Entry 9J5V (electron microscopy, 2.86 A resolution); this record covers chains A and R of the 5 polymer chains in the assembly.

[Chain A]
Molecule: Guanine nucleotide-binding protein G(i) subunit alpha-1
Organism: Bos taurus
Reference sequence: P63097 (GNAI1_BOVIN); residue numbers follow UniProt; this construct covers 1-354
Amino-acid sequence (354 residues; each row starts with the number of its first residue):
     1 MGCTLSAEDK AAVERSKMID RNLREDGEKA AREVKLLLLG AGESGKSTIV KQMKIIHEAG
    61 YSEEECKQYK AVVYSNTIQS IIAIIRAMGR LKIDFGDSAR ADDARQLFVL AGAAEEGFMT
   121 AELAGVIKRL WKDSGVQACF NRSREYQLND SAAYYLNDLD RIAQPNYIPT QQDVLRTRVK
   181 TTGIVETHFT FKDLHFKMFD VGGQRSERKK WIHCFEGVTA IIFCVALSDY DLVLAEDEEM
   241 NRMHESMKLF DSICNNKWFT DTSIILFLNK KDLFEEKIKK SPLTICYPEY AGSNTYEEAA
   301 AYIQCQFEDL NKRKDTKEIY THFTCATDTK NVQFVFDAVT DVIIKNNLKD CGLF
Disordered / not traced: 1-5, 55-181
Swiss-Prot annotation at these positions:
  - region: Lys35 to Thr48 (G1 motif), Asp173 to Thr181 (G2 motif), Phe196 to Arg205 (G3 motif), Ile265 to Asp272 (G4 motif), Thr324 to Thr329 (G5 motif)
  - binding site (GTP): Glu43 to Thr48, Asp150, Ser151, Leu175 to Arg178, Asp200 to Gln204, Asn269 to Asp272, Ala326
  - binding site (Mg(2+)): Ser47, Thr181
  - lipidation: Gly2 (N-myristoyl glycine), Cys3 (S-palmitoyl cysteine)

[Chain R]
Molecule: Lysophosphatidic acid receptor 1, LgBiT
Organism: Homo sapiens
Reference sequence: Q92633 (LPAR1_HUMAN); residues 2-364 carry their UniProt numbers (363 of 556 residues fall inside the UniProt entry; the rest is not from it)
Amino-acid sequence (567 residues; numbered -9 to 557; the number before each row is that of its first residue; numbers below 1 keep their minus sign (Asp-9 is residue -9)):
    -9 DYKDDDDKAM GAAISTSIPV ISQPQFTAMN EPQCFYNESI AFFYNRSGKH LATEWNTVSK
    51 LVMGLGITVC IFIMLANLLV MVAIYVNRRF HFPIYYLMAN LAAADFFAGL AYFYLMFNTG
   111 PNTRRLTVST WLLRQGLIDT SLTASVANLL AIAIERHITV FRMQLHTRMS NRRVVVVIVV
   171 IWTMAIVMGA IPSVGWNCIC DIENCSNMAP LYSDSYLVFW AIFNLVTFVV MVVLYAHIFG
   231 YVRQRTMRMS RHSSGPRRNR DTMMSLLKTV VIVLGAFIIC WTPGLVLLLL DVCCPQCDVL
   291 AYEKFFLLLA EFNSAMNPII YSYRDKEMSA TFRQILCCQR SENPTGPTEG SDRSASSLNH
   351 TILAGVHSND HSVVGSGGGG SGGSSSGGVF TLEDFVGDWE QTAAYNLDQV LEQGGVSSLL
   411 QNLAVSVTPI QRIVRSGENA LKIDIHVIIP YEGLSADQMA QIEEVFKVVY PVDDHHFKVI
   471 LPYGTLVIDG VTPNMLNYFG RPYEGIAVFD GKKITVTGTL WNGNKIIDER LITPDGSMLF
   531 RVTINSGGSG GGGSGGSSSG GLEVLFQ
Disordered / not traced: -9 to 22, 240-250, 324-557
Disulfide bonds: Cys24-Cys190, Cys188-Cys195, Cys284-Cys287
Sequence notes: expression tag (-9 to 1)
Residues lining bound ligands: CpY (A1L3Q): Gln125, Ile128, Asp129, Leu132, Met198, Tyr202, Tyr206, Leu207, Trp210, Trp271, Gly274, Leu275, Leu277, Leu278, Glu293, Phe296, Leu297, Ala300
Swiss-Prot annotation at these positions:
  - binding site (a 1-acyl-sn-glycero-3-phosphate): Lys39, Arg124 to Asp129, Trp210
  - modified residue: Ser341 (Phosphoserine), Thr351 (Phosphothreonine)
  - glycosylation (N-linked (GlcNAc...) asparagine): Asn27, Asn35

[Chain A / chain R interface]
Contacting residue pairs (35; chain A residue first):
  Ala31(A) - Gln154(R)
  Arg32(A) - Gln154(R)
  Gly217(A) - His156(R)
  Thr219(A) - Leu155(R)
  Tyr320(A) - Met239(R)  hydrophobic
  Gln333(A) - Arg238(R)
  Asp337(A) - Arg238(R)  salt bridge
  Asp337(A) - Met239(R)
  Ala338(A) - Met239(R)  hydrophobic
  Thr340(A) - Arg235(R)  hydrogen bond
  Asp341(A) - Thr236(R)  hydrogen bond
  Ile343(A) - Gln154(R)
  Ile344(A) - Tyr231(R)  hydrophobic
  Ile344(A) - Val232(R)  hydrophobic
  Asn347(A) - Thr149(R)  hydrogen bond (side chain-backbone)
  Asn347(A) - Val150(R)  hydrogen bond (side chain-backbone)
  Asn347(A) - Arg152(R)  hydrogen bond (side chain-backbone)
  Asn347(A) - Gln154(R)
  Leu348(A) - Val150(R)  hydrophobic
  Leu348(A) - Val232(R)  hydrophobic
  Leu348(A) - Leu256(R)  hydrophobic
  Asp350(A) - Ile84(R)
  Asp350(A) - Thr149(R)
  Asp350(A) - Arg152(R)  salt bridge
  Cys351(A) - Ile84(R)
  Cys351(A) - Arg146(R)  hydrogen bond (backbone-side chain)
  Cys351(A) - Thr149(R)
  Gly352(A) - Arg146(R)
  Leu353(A) - Arg146(R)
  Leu353(A) - Tyr225(R)  hydrophobic
  Leu353(A) - Ile228(R)  hydrophobic
  Leu353(A) - Leu256(R)
  Leu353(A) - Thr259(R)
  Phe354(A) - Thr252(R)
  Phe354(A) - Arg314(R)  hydrogen bond (backbone-side chain)
Also at the interface, not in a pair above, chain A (24 interface residues in all): Leu194, Val218, Phe334, Phe336, Asn346
Also at the interface, not in a pair above, chain R (23 interface residues in all): Met153, Ser255, Asp315

[Summary]
24 residues of chain A face 23 of chain R across their interface, with 7 hydrogen bonds and 2 salt bridges.
Among the polar pairs are Asp337(A)-Arg238(R), Asp350(A)-Arg152(R) and Thr340(A)-Arg235(R). Chain R binds CpY.
Chain A is Guanine nucleotide-binding protein G(i) subunit alpha-1 (Bos taurus) and chain R is
Lysophosphatidic acid receptor 1, LgBiT (Homo sapiens); the structure, Human Lysophosphatidic Acid Receptor
1-Gi complex bound to CpY, was determined by electron microscopy.
